2WJH - chain A; structure by X-ray diffraction, 2.10 A resolution.

[Chain A]
Protein: Ferrous iron transport protein B homolog
Organism: Methanocaldococcus jannaschii
Notes: fragment: feob g-domain, residues 1-165
Reference sequence: Q57986 (FEOB_METJA); residue numbers follow UniProt; this construct covers 1-165
Sequence (166 residues; row label = number of the first residue in the row):
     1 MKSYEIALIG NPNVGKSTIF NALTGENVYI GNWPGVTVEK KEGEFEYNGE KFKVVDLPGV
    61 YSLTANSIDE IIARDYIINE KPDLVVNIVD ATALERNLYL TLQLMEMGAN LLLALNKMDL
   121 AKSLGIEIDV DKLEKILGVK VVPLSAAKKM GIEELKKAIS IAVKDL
Construct notes: conflict Glu-154 (Asp in Q57986)
Metal / ion sites: Mg2+ site 1: Asn-21, Thr-24, Gly-25; Mg2+ site 2: Asn-21, Ala-22, Thr-24
Residues lining bound ligands: GDP (guanosine-5'-diphosphate): Asn-11, Pro-12, Asn-13, Val-14, Gly-15, Lys-16, Ser-17, Thr-18, Asn-116, Lys-117, Asp-119, Leu-120, Ser-145, Ala-146, Ala-147, Lys-148

[Summary]
Ligands of chain A: GDP. Asn-21, Thr-24 and Gly-25 form the Mg2+ site 1. The Mg2+ site 2 is built by Asn-21,
Ala-22 and Thr-24.
Chain A is Ferrous iron transport protein B homolog (Methanocaldococcus jannaschii); the structure, Structure
and function of the FeoB G-domain from Methanococcus jannaschii, was determined by X-ray diffraction (same
publication as 2WJG, 2WJI and 2WJJ).
